PDB entry 4AB3 | electron microscopy, 8.50 A resolution (very low resolution: no residue pairs are listed; an interface is given only as per-side residue counts) | chains A and H of the 14 polymer chains in the assembly

== Chain A (and H) ==
Protein: 60 kDa chaperonin
Organism: Escherichia coli
Notes: chain H of this document is another copy of the same molecule, construct and numbering; everything in this record applies to it too
UniProtKB: P0A6F5 (CH60_ECOLI); numbering as in UniProt (aligned over 1-548)
Amino-acid sequence (548 residues; row label = number of the first residue in the row):
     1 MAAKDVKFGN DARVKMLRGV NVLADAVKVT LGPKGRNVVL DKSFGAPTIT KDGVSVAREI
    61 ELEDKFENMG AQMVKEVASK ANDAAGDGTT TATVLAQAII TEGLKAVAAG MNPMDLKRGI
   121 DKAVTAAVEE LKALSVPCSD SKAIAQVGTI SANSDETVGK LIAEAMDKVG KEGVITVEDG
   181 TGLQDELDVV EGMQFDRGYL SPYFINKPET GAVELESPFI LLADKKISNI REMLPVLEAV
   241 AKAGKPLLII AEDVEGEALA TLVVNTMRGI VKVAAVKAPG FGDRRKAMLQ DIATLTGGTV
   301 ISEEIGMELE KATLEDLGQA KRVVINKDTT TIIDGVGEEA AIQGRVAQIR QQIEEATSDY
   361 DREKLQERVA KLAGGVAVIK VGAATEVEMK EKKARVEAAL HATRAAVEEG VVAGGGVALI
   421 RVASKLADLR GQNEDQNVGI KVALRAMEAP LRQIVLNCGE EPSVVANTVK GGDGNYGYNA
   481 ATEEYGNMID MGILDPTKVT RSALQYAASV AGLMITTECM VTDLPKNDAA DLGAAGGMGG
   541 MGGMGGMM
Unresolved in the structure: 1, 526-548
Construct notes: engineered mutation Ala398 (Asp in P0A6F5)
Ion coordination: Mg2+: Asp87 (together with ATP)
Residues lining bound ligands: ATP: Leu31, Lys51, Asp52, Gly53, Val54, Asp87, Gly88, Thr89, Thr90, Thr91, Ile150, Ser151, Asn153, Ser154, Gly414, Gly415, Gly416, Ile454, Ala480, Ala481, Ile493, Asp495
Reported in the primary citation:
  - conformationally variable residues (domain motion): Ala109

== Chain A / chain H interface ==
At this resolution (8 A) residue pairs are not listed: 4 residues of chain A and 4 of chain H lie at the interface.

== Summary ==
Chain A and chain H each contribute 4 residues to their interface. Chain A binds ATP. The paper reports
conformational variability at Ala109(A).
Both chains are 60 kDa chaperonin (Escherichia coli). Entry 4AB3 (ATP-triggered molecular mechanics of the
chaperonin GroEL) was determined by electron microscopy (same publication as 4AAQ, 4AAR, 4AAS, 4AAU and 4AB2).
